Entry 7BDL (X-ray diffraction, 2.69 A resolution); this record covers chains B and J.

Chain B:
Name: U5 small nuclear ribonucleoprotein 200 kDa helicase
From: Homo sapiens
Notes: EC 3.6.4.13
UniProtKB: O75643 (U520_HUMAN); residue numbers follow UniProt; this construct covers 394-2136
Chain sequence (1747 residues; numbered 390 to 2136; the number before each row is that of its first residue):
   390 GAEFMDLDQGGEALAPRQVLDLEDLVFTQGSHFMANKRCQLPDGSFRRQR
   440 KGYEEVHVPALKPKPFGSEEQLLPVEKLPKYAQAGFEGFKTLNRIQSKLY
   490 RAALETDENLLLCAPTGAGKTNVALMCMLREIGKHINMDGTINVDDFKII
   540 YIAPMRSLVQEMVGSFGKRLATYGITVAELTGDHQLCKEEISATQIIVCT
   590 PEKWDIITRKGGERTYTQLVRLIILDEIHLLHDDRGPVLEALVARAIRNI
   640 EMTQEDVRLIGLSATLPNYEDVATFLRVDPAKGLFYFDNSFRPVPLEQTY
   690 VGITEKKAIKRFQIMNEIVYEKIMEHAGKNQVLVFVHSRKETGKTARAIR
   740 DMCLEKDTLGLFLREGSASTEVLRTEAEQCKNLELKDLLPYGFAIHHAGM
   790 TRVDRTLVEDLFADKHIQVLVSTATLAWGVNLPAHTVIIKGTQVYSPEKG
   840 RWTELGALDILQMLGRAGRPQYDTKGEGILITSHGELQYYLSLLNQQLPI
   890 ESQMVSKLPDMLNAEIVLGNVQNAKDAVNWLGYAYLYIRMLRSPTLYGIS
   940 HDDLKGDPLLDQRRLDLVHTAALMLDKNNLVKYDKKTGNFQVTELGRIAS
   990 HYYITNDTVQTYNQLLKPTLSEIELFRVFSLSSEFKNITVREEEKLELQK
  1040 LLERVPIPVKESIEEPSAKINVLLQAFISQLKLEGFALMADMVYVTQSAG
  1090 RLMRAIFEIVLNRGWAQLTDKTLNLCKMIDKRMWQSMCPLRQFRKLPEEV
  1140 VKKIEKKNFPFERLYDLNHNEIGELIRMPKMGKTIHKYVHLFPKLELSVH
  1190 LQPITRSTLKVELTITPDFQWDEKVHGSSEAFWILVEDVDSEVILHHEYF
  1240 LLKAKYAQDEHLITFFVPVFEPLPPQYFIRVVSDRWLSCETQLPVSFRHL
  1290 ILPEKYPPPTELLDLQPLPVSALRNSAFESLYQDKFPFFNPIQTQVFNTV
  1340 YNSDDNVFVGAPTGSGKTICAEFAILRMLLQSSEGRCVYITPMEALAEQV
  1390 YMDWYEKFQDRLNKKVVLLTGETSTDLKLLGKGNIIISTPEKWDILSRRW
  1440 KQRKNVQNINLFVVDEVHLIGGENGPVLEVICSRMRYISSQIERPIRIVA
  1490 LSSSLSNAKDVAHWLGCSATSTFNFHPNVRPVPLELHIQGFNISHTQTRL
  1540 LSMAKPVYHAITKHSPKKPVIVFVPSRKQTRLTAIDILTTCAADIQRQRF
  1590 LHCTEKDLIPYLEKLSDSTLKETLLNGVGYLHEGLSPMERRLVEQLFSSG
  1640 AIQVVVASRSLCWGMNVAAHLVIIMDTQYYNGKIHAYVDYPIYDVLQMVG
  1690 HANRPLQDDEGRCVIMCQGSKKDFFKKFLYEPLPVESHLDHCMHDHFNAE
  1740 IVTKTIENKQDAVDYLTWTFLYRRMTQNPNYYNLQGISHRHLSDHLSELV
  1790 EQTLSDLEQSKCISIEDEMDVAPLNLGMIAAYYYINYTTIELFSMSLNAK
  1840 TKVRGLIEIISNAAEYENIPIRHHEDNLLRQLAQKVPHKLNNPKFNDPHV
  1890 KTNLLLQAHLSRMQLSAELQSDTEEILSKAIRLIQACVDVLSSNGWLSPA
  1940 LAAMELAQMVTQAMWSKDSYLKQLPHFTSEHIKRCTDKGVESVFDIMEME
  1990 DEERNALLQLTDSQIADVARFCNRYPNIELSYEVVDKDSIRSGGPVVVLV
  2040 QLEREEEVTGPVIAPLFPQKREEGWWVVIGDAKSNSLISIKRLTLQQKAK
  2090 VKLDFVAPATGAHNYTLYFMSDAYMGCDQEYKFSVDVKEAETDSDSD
Disordered / not traced: 390-402, 2128-2136
Differences from the reference sequence: expression tag (390-393)
Ligand contacts:
  - TG8 ([(2R,3S,4R,5R)-5-(6-aminopurin-9-yl)-4-oxidanyl-2-[[oxidanyl(phosphonooxy)phosphoryl]oxymethyl]oxolan-3-yl] 2-(methylamino)benzoate), molecule 1: Phe478, Thr480, Leu481, Asn482, Gln485, Pro504, Thr505, Gly506, Ala507, Gly508, Lys509, Thr510, Asn511, Asn820, Gln860
  - TG8, molecule 2: Phe1325, Phe1327, Phe1328, Asn1329, Gln1332, Pro1351, Thr1352, Gly1353, Ser1354, Gly1355, Lys1356, Thr1357, Ile1358, Asn1655, Val1656, Ala1657, Asn1692, Pro1694, Leu1695
Swiss-Prot annotation at these positions:
  - motif: Asp615 to His618 (DEIH box), Asp1454 to His1457 (DEVH box)
  - binding site (ATP): Ala503 to Thr510, Ala1350 to Thr1357
  - modified residue: Tyr709 (Phosphotyrosine), Lys971 (N6-acetyllysine), Thr1428 (Phosphothreonine), Thr1765 (Phosphothreonine), Ser2002 (Phosphoserine), Thr2131 (Phosphothreonine), Ser2133 (Phosphoserine), Ser2135 (Phosphoserine)
  - natural variant: Cys502 (C502R: In RP33), Ala542 (A542V: In RP33), Arg681 (R681C: In RP33; R681H: In RP33), Pro682 (P682S: In RP33), Val683 (V683L: In RP33; uncertain significance), Tyr689 (Y689C: In RP33), Ile698 (I698V: In RP33), Gln885 (Q885E: In RP33), Ser1087 (S1087L: In RP33), Arg1090 (R1090L: In RP33), Phe1736 (F1736L: In a colorectal cancer sample), Arg1779 (R1779H: In RP33)
  - mutagenesis: Arg603 (R603A: Strongly decreases ATP-dependent RNA helicase activity), Arg637 (R637A: Strongly decreases ATP-dependent RNA helicase activity), Lys1544 (K1544A: Decreases ATP-dependent RNA helicase activity), His1548 (H1548A: Strongly decreases ATP-dependent RNA helicase activity), Thr1578 (T1578A: Decreases ATP-dependent RNA helicase activity)
From the paper describing this entry:
  - binding site for TG8: Asn820
  - mutagenesis - R603A, R637A, H1548A: decreased binding to ATPgammaS
  - mutagenesis - R603A: decreased binding to ADP
  - disease-associated variants - S1087L: unchanged binding to mant-ADP

Chain J:
Name: Pre-mRNA-processing-splicing factor 8
From: Homo sapiens
UniProtKB: Q6P2Q9 (PRP8_HUMAN); residue numbers follow UniProt; this construct covers 2064-2320
Chain sequence (263 residues; row label = number of the first residue in the row):
  2058 GPLGSMTQTFSSKTEWRVRAISAANLHLRTNHIYVSSDDIKETGYTYILP
  2108 KNVLKKFICISDLRAQIAGYLYGVSPPDNPQVKEIRCIVMVPQWGTHQTV
  2158 HLPGQLPQHEYLKEMEPLGWIHTQPNESPQLSPQDVTTHAKIMADNPSWD
  2208 GEKTIIITCSFTPGSCTLTAYKLTPSGYEWGRQNTDKGNNPKGYLPSHYE
  2258 RVQMLLSDRFLGFFMVPAQSSWNYNFMGVRHDPNMKYELQLANPKEFYHE
  2308 VHRPSHFLNFALL
Disordered / not traced: 2058
Differences from the reference sequence: expression tag (2058-2063)
Swiss-Prot annotation at these positions:
  - natural variant: Pro2301 (P2301T: In RP13), Phe2304 (F2304L: In RP13), His2309 (H2309P: In RP13; H2309R: In RP13), Arg2310 (R2310G: In RP13; R2310K: In RP13), Phe2314 (F2314L: In RP13)

Interface between chain B and chain J:
Contacting residue pairs - 62 pairs, chain B then chain J:
  Thr1008(B) with His2084(J), hydrogen bond
  Ser1010(B) with Ala2081(J)
  Glu1011(B) with Glu2307(J)
  Ile1012(B) with Ala2077(J); Ile2078(J)
  Leu1040(B) with Phe2317(J), hydrophobic
  Leu1041(B) with Arg2074(J), hydrogen bond (backbone-side chain)
  Glu1042(B) with Ser2068(J); Ser2069(J), hydrogen bond (side chain-backbone); Arg2074(J), hydrogen bond (backbone-side chain)
  Arg1043(B) with Arg2074(J); Asn2316(J); Phe2317(J), hydrogen bond (side chain-backbone); Leu2319(J), hydrogen bond (side chain-backbone)
  Val1044(B) with Trp2073(J); Arg2074(J), hydrogen bond (backbone-side chain)
  Pro1045(B) with Trp2073(J); Arg2310(J), hydrogen bond (backbone-side chain); His2313(J); Phe2314(J), hydrophobic; Phe2317(J)
  Ile1046(B) with Arg2310(J); Phe2314(J), hydrophobic
  Pro1047(B) with Trp2073(J), hydrophobic
  Gln1064(B) with Phe2317(J)
  Ser1068(B) with Phe2317(J); Ala2318(J)
  Leu1070(B) with Phe2317(J); Ala2318(J)
  Lys1110(B) with Glu2303(J), salt bridge
  Met1117(B) with Glu2307(J)
  Trp1123(B) with Glu2307(J); Phe2314(J), hydrophobic
  Gln1124(B) with Glu2307(J), hydrogen bond (backbone-side chain)
  Ser1125(B) with Glu2307(J), hydrogen bond (backbone-side chain); Pro2311(J); Phe2314(J); Leu2315(J)
  Met1126(B) with Phe2314(J); Leu2315(J), hydrophobic; Ala2318(J), hydrophobic
  Glu1144(B) with Leu2315(J)
  Asn1147(B) with Arg2287(J)
  Val1228(B) with Gly2269(J); Asn2300(J), hydrogen bond (backbone-side chain)
  Asp1229(B) with Asn2109(J), hydrogen bond; Asn2300(J)
  Ser1230(B) with Asn2300(J), hydrogen bond
  Glu1231(B) with Lys2113(J)
  Pro1261(B) with Arg2266(J)
  Pro1264(B) with Leu2268(J); Gly2269(J); Phe2270(J), hydrophobic
  Gln1265(B) with Phe2270(J); Leu2298(J)
  Phe1267(B) with Leu2298(J); Ala2299(J), hydrophobic; Asn2300(J)
  Gln1281(B) with Ala2299(J)
  Pro1283(B) with Leu2298(J)
  Arg1287(B) with Tyr2168(J); Glu2171(J), salt bridge
Other interface residues (no listed pair), chain B (41 interface residues in all): Val1048, Lys1049, Ala1065, Gln1106, Pro1149, Phe1259, Ser1285
Other interface residues (no listed pair), chain J (35 interface residues in all): Thr2071, Gln2276, His2306, Leu2320

Summary:
41 residues of chain B and 35 residues of chain J are in contact, with 13 hydrogen bonds and 2 salt bridges.
Among the polar pairs are Lys1110(B)-Glu2303(J), Arg1287(B)-Glu2171(J) and Thr1008(B)-His2084(J). From the
paper: a binding site for TG8 at Asn820(B); R603A, R637A and H1548A of chain B reduce binding to ATPgammaS.
Chain B is U5 small nuclear ribonucleoprotein 200 kDa helicase and chain J is Pre-mRNA-processing-splicing
factor 8, both from Homo sapiens; the structure, Human Brr2 Helicase Region in complex with C-tail deleted
Jab1 and mant-ADP, was determined by X-ray diffraction together with 7BDI, 7BDJ and 7BDK from the same study.
